8GRR - chains 2 and L of the 6 polymer chains in the assembly; structure by electron microscopy, 3.72 A resolution.

== Chain 2 ==
Protein: A/wh/cha/09 VP2
From: Foot-and-mouth disease virus A
UniProtKB: A0A890YS21 (A0A890YS21_9PICO); residues 1-218 here correspond to UniProt positions 86-303 (UniProt number = residue number + 85)
Chain sequence (218 residues; row label = number of the first residue in the row):
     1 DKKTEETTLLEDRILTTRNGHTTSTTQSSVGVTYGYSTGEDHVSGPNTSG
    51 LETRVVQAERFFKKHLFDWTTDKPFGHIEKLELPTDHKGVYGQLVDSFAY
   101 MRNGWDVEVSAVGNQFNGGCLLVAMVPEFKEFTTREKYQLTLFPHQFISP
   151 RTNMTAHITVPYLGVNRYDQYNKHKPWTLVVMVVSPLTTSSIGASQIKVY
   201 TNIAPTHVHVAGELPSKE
Not modelled in the structure: 1-12, 218

== Chain L ==
Protein: Ig lamda chain variable region
From: Bos taurus
Chain sequence (123 residues; row label = number of the first residue in the row):
     1 WAQAVLTQPSSVSGSLGQRVSITCSGSSSNVGLGNYVSWFQQIPGSAPRT
    51 LIYGATNQASGVPDRFSGSRSGNTATLTISSLQAEDEANYFCASPDSSQT
   101 IFGSGTTLTVLGDYKDDDDDKGG
Not modelled in the structure: 1-4, 112-123
Disulfide bonds: Cys24-Cys92

== How chain 2 and chain L interact ==
Residue-residue contacts - 6 pairs, chain 2 then chain L:
  Thr70(2) - Tyr36(L)  hydrogen bond
  Thr71(2) - Leu33(L)  hydrogen bond (side chain-backbone)
  Thr71(2) - Gly34(L)
  Thr71(2) - Tyr36(L)  hydrogen bond
  Asp72(2) - Tyr36(L)
  Thr189(2) - Leu33(L)
Also at the interface, not in a pair above, chain 2 (5 interface residues in all): Leu187
Also at the interface, not in a pair above, chain L (4 interface residues in all): Pro95
Interface features reported in the paper:
  - specific contacts: Thr70(2)-Tyr36(L) (hydrogen bond), Thr71(2)-Tyr36(L) (hydrogen bond)

== Summary ==
The interface between chain 2 and chain L involves 5 residues on one side and 4 on the other; the contacts
include 3 hydrogen bonds. Polar pairs include Thr70(2)-Tyr36(L), Thr71(2)-Leu33(L) and Thr71(2)-Tyr36(L). The
authors report hydrogen bonds between Thr70(2) and Tyr36(L) and Thr71(2) and Tyr36(L).
Here chain 2 is A/wh/cha/09 VP2 (Foot-and-mouth disease virus A) and chain L is Ig lamda chain variable region
(Bos taurus). Entry 8GRR (Complex of FMDV A/WH/CHA/09 and bovine neutralizing scFv antibody W125) was
determined by electron microscopy (same publication as 8GSP).
